3MLW - chains L and P of the 3 polymer chains in the assembly; structure by X-ray diffraction, 2.70 A resolution.

Chain L:
Protein: Human monoclonal anti-HIV-1 gp120 V3 antibody 1006-15D Fab light chain
Source organism: Homo sapiens
Notes: antibody fragment or engineered binder
Amino-acid sequence (215 residues; each row starts with the number of its first residue; note: 1 number in that range is skipped by the numbering (no residue carries it; nothing is unmodelled there); a row labelled like 27A-27B holds insertion residues (27A, then the next letters in order)):
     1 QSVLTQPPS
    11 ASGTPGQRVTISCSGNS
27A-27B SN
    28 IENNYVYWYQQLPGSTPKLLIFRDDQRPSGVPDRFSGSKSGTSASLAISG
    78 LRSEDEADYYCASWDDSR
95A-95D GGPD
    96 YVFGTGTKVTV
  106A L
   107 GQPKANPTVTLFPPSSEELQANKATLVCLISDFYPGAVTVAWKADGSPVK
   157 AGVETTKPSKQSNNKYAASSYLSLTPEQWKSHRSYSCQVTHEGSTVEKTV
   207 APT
Disulfides: Cys23-Cys88, Cys134-Cys193

Chain P:
Protein: HIV-1 gp120 third variable region (V3) crown
Source organism: HIV-1 M:B_MN
Reference sequence: P05877 (ENV_HV1MN); the author numbering skips numbers that UniProt does not, so the offset changes along the chain: 301-309 = UniProt 306-314; 312-325 = UniProt 315-328
Amino-acid sequence (23 residues; row label = number of the first residue in the row; note: 2 numbers in that range are skipped by the numbering (no residue carries them; nothing is unmodelled there)):
   301 YNKRKRIHI
   312 GPGRAFYTTKNIIG
Disordered / not traced: 301-302, 322-325

Interface between chain L and chain P:
Residue-residue contacts (15):
  Asn30(L) - Pro313(P)
  Asn30(L) - Arg315(P)
  Asn31(L) - Ile309(P)
  Asn31(L) - Arg315(P)
  Tyr32(L) - His308(P)
  Tyr32(L) - Ile309(P)  hydrogen bond (backbone-backbone)
  Tyr32(L) - Gly312(P)
  Arg50(L) - His308(P)  hydrogen bond
  Trp91(L) - Ile307(P)  hydrophobic
  Trp91(L) - Ile309(P)  hydrophobic
  Asp93(L) - Arg315(P)  salt bridge
  Gly95A(L) - Phe317(P)
  Gly95B(L) - Phe317(P)
  Pro95C(L) - Phe317(P)
  Pro95C(L) - Tyr318(P)  hydrophobic

Overview:
Chain L and chain P form an interface of 9 and 8 residues respectively, with 2 hydrogen bonds and 1 salt
bridge. Among the polar pairs are Asp93(L)-Arg315(P), Arg50(L)-His308(P) and Tyr32(L)-Ile309(P).
Chain L is Human monoclonal anti-HIV-1 gp120 V3 antibody 1006-15D Fab light chain (Homo sapiens) and chain P
is HIV-1 gp120 third variable region (V3) crown (HIV-1 M:B_MN); the structure, Crystal structure of anti-HIV-1
V3 Fab 1006-15D in complex with an MN V3 peptide, was determined by X-ray diffraction together with 3MLR,
3MLS, 3MLT, 3MLU, 3MLV, 3MLY and 3MLZ from the same study.
